7MBL - chain A; structure by X-ray diffraction, 2.70 A resolution.

== Chain A ==
Name: Serum albumin
From: Equus caballus
UniProt: P35747 (ALBU_HORSE); residues 1-583 here correspond to UniProt positions 25-607 (UniProt number = residue number + 24)
Chain sequence (583 residues; numbered 1 to 583; the number before each row is that of its first residue):
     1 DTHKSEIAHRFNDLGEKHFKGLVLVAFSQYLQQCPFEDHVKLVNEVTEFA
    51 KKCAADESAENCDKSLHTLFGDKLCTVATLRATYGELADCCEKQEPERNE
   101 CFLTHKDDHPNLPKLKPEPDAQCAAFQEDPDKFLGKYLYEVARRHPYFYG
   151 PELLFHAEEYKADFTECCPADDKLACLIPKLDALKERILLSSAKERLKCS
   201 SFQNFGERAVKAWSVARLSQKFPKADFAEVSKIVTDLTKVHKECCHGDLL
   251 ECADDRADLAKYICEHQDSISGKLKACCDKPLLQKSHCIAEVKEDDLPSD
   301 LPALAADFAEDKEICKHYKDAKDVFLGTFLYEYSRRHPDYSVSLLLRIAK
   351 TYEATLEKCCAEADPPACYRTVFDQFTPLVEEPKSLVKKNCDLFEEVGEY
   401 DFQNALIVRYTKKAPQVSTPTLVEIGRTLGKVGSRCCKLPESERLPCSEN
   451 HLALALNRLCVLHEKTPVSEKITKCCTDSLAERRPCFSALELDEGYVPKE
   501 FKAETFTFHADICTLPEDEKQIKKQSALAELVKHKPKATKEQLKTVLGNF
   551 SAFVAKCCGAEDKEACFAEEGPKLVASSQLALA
Unresolved in the structure: 1-2
Disulfide bonds: Cys53-Cys62, Cys75-Cys91, Cys90-Cys101, Cys123-Cys168, Cys167-Cys176, Cys199-Cys245, Cys244-Cys252, Cys264-Cys278, Cys277-Cys288, Cys315-Cys360, Cys359-Cys368, Cys391-Cys437, Cys436-Cys447, Cys460-Cys476, Cys475-Cys486, Cys513-Cys558, Cys557-Cys566
Construct notes: variant Ala560 (Arg584 in P35747)
Bound ions: Co2+ site 1: His9, Asp13; Co2+ site 2: His67, Asp248; Co2+ site 3 near His109 (its only coordinating residue here); Co2+ site 4 near His246 (its only coordinating residue here); Co2+ site 5 near His337 (its only coordinating residue here)
Swiss-Prot annotation at these positions:
  - binding site (Cu cation): His3
  - binding site (Ca(2+)): Glu6, Asp13, Glu243, Asp248, Glu251, Asp254, Asp258
  - binding site (Zn(2+)): His67, His246, Asp248
  - modified residue: Ser5 (Phosphoserine), Ser58 (Phosphoserine), Ser65 (Phosphoserine), Thr83 (Phosphothreonine), Ser418 (Phosphoserine), Thr419 (Phosphothreonine), Thr421 (Phosphothreonine), Ser488 (Phosphoserine), Lys533 (N6-methyllysine), Thr545 (Phosphothreonine), Lys563 (N6-succinyllysine)
Reported in the primary citation:
  - Co2+ coordination: His9, Asp13, His67, His109, His246, Asp248, His337
  - Co2+ coordination through a water molecule: Glu251, Asp254
  - contacts within the chain: Tyr30-Asn99 (hydrogen bond)

== Overview ==
His9 and Asp13 form the Co2+ site 1. His67 and Asp248 coordinate Co2+ site 2. UniProt lists Cu cation-binding
residue His3, 7 Ca2+-binding residues and 3 Zn2+-binding residues. From the paper: Co2+ coordination by His9,
Asp13 and His67 among others; water-mediated Co2+ coordination by Glu251 and Asp254.
Chain A is Serum albumin (Equus caballus); the structure, Crystal structure of Equine Serum Albumin in complex
with Cobalt (II), was determined by X-ray diffraction (same publication as 8EW4, 8EW7 and 8EY5).
